PDB entry 8VPG | X-ray diffraction, 3.05 A resolution | chains A and D of the 3 polymer chains in the assembly

== Chain A ==
Protein: Site-specific DNA-methyltransferase (adenine-specific)
Organism: Clostridioides difficile
Notes: EC 2.1.1.72
Reference sequence: A0A031WG99 (A0A031WG99_CLODI); numbering as in UniProt (aligned over 1-577)
Sequence (577 residues; each row starts with the number of its first residue):
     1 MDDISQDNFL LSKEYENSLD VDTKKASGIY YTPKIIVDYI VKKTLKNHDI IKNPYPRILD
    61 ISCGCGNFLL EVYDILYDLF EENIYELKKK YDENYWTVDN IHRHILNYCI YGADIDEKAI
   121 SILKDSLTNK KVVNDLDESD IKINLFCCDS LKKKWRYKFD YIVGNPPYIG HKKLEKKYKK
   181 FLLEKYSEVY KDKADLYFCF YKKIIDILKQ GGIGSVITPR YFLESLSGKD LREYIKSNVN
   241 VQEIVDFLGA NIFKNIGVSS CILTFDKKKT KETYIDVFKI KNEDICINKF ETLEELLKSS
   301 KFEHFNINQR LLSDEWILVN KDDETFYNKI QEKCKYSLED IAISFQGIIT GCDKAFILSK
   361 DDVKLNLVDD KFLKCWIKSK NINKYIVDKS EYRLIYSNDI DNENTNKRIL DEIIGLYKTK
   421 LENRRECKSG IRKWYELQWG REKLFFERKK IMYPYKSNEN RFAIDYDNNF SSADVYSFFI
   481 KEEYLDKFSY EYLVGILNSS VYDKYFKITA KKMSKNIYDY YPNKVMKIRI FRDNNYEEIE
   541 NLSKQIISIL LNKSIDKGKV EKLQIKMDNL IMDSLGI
Unresolved in the structure: 1-30, 133-136
What the authors report for this chain:
  - conformationally variable residues (loop rearrangement): Lys-172

== Chain D ==
Molecule: DNA Strand I
Sequence (14 nucleotides; row label = number of the first residue in the row):
     1 TTCAAAAAGT CCCA
Ligand contacts: A1AC7 (N-{3-[(2-amino-6-methylpyrimidin-4-yl)amino]-5-[(dimethylamino)methyl]phenyl}-3-[(quinolin-4-yl)amino]benzamide): DA8, DG9, DT10, DC11, DC12

== Chain A / chain D interface ==
Residue-residue contacts (19; chain A residue first):
  Leu-226(A) with DA6(D), phosphate contact
  Ser-344(A) with DA4(D), phosphate contact
  Phe-345(A) with DA4(D), phosphate contact
  Gln-346(A) with DA4(D), hydrogen bond to the phosphate; DA5(D), hydrogen bond to the base
  Ile-349(A) with DA5(D), base contact
  Ile-431(A) with DT1(D), base contact; DT2(D), base contact
  Arg-432(A) with DT2(D), salt bridge to the phosphate
  Trp-439(A) with DT2(D), base contact; DC3(D), base contact; DA4(D), base contact
  Arg-441(A) with DC3(D), salt bridge to the phosphate; DA4(D), hydrogen bond to the base
  Tyr-476(A) with DA5(D), hydrogen bond to the phosphate
  Tyr-521(A) with DA5(D), phosphate contact; DA6(D), hydrogen bond to the base
  Pro-522(A) with DA5(D), phosphate contact
  Asn-523(A) with DA5(D), phosphate contact
Interface residues without a listed pair, chain A (19 interface residues in all): Lys-172, Lys-193, Arg-425, Glu-426, Ala-473, Lys-511
Interface residues without a listed pair, chain D (8 interface residues in all): DA7, DA8

== Summary ==
19 residues of chain A and 8 residues of chain D are in contact; the contacts include 5 hydrogen bonds and 2
salt bridges. Polar pairs include Gln-346(A)/DA5(D), Arg-441(A)/DA4(D) and Tyr-521(A)/DA6(D). Bound to chain
D: compound A1AC7. The paper reports conformational variability at Lys-172(A).
Chain A is Site-specific DNA-methyltransferase (adenine-specific) (Clostridioides difficile) and chain D is
DNA Strand I; the structure, CamA Adenine Methyltransferase Complexed to Cognate Substrate DNA and Containing
Quinoline-based SGI-1027 Analog 455, was determined by X-ray diffraction together with 8VPH and 8VPI from the
same study.
